PDB entry 5TRS | X-ray diffraction, 3.08 A resolution | chains Q and Y of the 28 polymer chains in the assembly

== Chain Q ==
Protein: Proteasome subunit alpha
Source organism: Mycobacterium tuberculosis
Notes: EC 3.4.25.1
UniProt: A5U4D5 (PSA_MYCTA); residue numbers follow UniProt; this construct covers 10-248
Sequence (240 residues; row label = number of the first residue in the row):
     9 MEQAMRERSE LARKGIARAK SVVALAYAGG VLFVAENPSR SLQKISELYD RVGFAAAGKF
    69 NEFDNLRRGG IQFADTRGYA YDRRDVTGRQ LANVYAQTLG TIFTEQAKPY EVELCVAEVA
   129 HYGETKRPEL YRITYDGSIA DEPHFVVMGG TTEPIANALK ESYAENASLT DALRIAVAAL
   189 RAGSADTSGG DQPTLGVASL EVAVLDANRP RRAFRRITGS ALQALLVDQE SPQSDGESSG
Unresolved in the structure: 191-202, 237-248
Construct notes: initiating methionine (9)

== Chain Y ==
Protein: Proteasome subunit beta
Source organism: Mycobacterium tuberculosis
Notes: EC 3.4.25.1
UniProt: A5U4D6 (PSB_MYCTA); residues 1-234 here correspond to UniProt positions 58-291 (UniProt number = residue number + 57)
Sequence (240 residues; row label = number of the first residue in the row):
     1 TTIVALKYPG GVVMAGDRRS TQGNMISGRD VRKVYITDDY TATGIAGTAA VAVEFARLYA
    61 VELEHYEKLE GVPLTFAGKI NRLAIMVRGN LAAAMQGLLA LPLLAGYDIH ASDPQSAGRI
   121 VSFDAAGGWN IEEEGYQAVG SGSLFAKSSM KKLYSQVTDG DSGLRVAVEA LYDAADDDSA
   181 TGGPDLVRGI FPTAVIIDAD GAVDVPESRI AELARAIIES RSGADTFGSD GGEKHHHHHH
Unresolved in the structure: 224-240
Construct notes: expression tag (235-240)
Curated features (UniProtKB/Swiss-Prot):
  - active site: Thr1 (Nucleophile)
Residues lining bound ligands:
  - 7HZ (N-tert-butoxy-N~2~-(5-methyl-1,2-oxazole-3-carbonyl)-L-asparaginyl-O-methyl-N-[(naphthalen-1-yl)methyl]-L-serinamide), molecule 1: Thr1, Arg19, Ser20, Thr21, Gln22, Ser27, Val31, Arg32, Lys33, Ile45, Ala46, Gly47, Thr48, Ala49, Ala52, Val53, Leu98
  - 7HZ, molecule 2: Ser122, Phe123, Asp124, Ala125, Ala126, Gly128, Trp129, Asn130
What the authors report for this chain:
  - binding site for 7HZ: Ser20, Thr21, Gln22, Ser27, Gly47, Ala49, Ala50, Leu91, Leu98, Asp124, Ala125, Ala126
  - specificity-determining residues: Ser20, Gln22, Ser27, Ala125 (proposed by the authors, not directly observed)
  - catalytic residues: Thr1 (citing earlier work)

== Interface between chain Q and chain Y ==
Pairs across the interface (21):
  Arg85(Q) with Glu70(Y), salt bridge
  Tyr87(Q) with Asn81(Y), hydrogen bond (backbone-side chain)
  Ala88(Q) with Asn81(Y), hydrogen bond (backbone-side chain); Arg82(Y), hydrogen bond (backbone-side chain); Ile85(Y)
  Tyr89(Q) with Tyr66(Y); Leu74(Y), hydrophobic; Gly78(Y); Asn81(Y); Arg82(Y)
  Asp90(Q) with Thr75(Y); Ala77(Y); Gly78(Y)
  Arg92(Q) with Thr75(Y)
  Asp93(Q) with Tyr66(Y), hydrogen bond (backbone-side chain); Leu74(Y); Thr75(Y), hydrogen bond (side chain-backbone); Gly78(Y)
  Arg97(Q) with Glu70(Y), hydrogen bond (side chain-backbone)
  Gln98(Q) with Tyr66(Y), hydrogen bond; Glu70(Y)
Also at the interface, not in a pair above, chain Y (11 interface residues in all): Gly71, Pro73

== In short ==
9 residues of chain Q face 11 of chain Y across their interface, with 7 hydrogen bonds and 1 salt bridge.
Polar contacts include Arg85(Q)-Glu70(Y), Tyr87(Q)-Asn81(Y) and Ala88(Q)-Asn81(Y). Bound to chain Y: compound
7HZ. From the paper: the catalytic residue Thr1(Y); a binding site for 7HZ at Ser20(Y), Thr21(Y) and Gln22(Y)
among others.
Here chain Q is Proteasome subunit alpha and chain Y is Proteasome subunit beta, both from Mycobacterium
tuberculosis. Entry 5TRS (Structure of Mycobacterium tuberculosis proteasome in complex with N,C-capped
dipeptide PKS2144) was determined by X-ray diffraction, deposited together with 5THO, 5TRG, 5TRR, 5TRY and
5TS0.
